Entry 6D7W (electron microscopy, 3.80 A resolution); this record covers chains B and D of the 4 polymer chains in the assembly.

# Chain B (and D)
Molecule: Mitochondrial calcium uniporter
Source organism: Aspergillus fischeri
Notes: chain D of this document is another copy of the same molecule, construct and numbering; everything in this record applies to it too
Reference sequence: A1CWT6 (A1CWT6_NEOFI); residues 75-488 here = UniProt positions 75-488
Sequence (416 residues; numbered 73 to 488; the number before each row is that of its first residue):
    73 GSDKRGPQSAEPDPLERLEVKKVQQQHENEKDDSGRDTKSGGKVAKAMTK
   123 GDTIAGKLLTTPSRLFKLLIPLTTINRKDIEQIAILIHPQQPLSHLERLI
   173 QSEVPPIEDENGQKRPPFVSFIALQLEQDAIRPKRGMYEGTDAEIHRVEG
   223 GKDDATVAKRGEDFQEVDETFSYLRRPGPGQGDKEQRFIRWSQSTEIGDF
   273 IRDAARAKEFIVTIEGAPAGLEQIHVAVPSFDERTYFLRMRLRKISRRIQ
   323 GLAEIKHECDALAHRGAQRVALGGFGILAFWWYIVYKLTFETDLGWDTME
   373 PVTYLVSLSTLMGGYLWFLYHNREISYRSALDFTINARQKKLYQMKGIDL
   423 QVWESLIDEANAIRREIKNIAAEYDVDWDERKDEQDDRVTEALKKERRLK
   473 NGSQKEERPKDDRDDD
Unresolved in the structure: 73-123, 201-258, 400-405, 462-488 (chain D: 73-123, 197-258, 397-403, 462-488)
Sequence notes: expression tag (73-74); conflict F190 (Ala in A1CWT6)
Swiss-Prot annotation at these positions:
  - motif: W368 to Y376 (Selectivity filter)
  - binding site (Ca(2+)): E372
  - mutagenesis: W368 (W368A: Abolished calcium channel activity), D369 (D369E: Increased calcium channel activity. Abolished inhibition by ruthenium red derivative Ru360; D369N: Slightly reduced calcium channel activity ...), E372 (E372Q/D: Abolished calcium channel activity), P373 (P373A: Abolished calcium channel activity)
Bound ions: Ca2+: E372 (shared with 1 residue of chain A)

# Chain B / chain D interface
Contacting residue pairs (49):
  Q197(B) with K129(D); L131(D)
  Q200(B) with Y308(D)
  I261(B) with L141(D), hydrophobic; Q154(D); A156(D), hydrophobic
  R262(B) with T146(D); E153(D); Q154(D); I155(D); A156(D), hydrogen bond (backbone-backbone)
  W263(B) with K139(D); A156(D), hydrophobic; L158(D), hydrophobic
  S264(B) with I155(D); A156(D), hydrogen bond (backbone-backbone); E175(D)
  Q265(B) with E175(D), hydrogen bond (backbone-side chain)
  S266(B) with L171(D); E175(D)
  D271(B) with L137(D); L158(D)
  R274(B) with S135(D); L137(D)
  D275(B) with K139(D), salt bridge
  R278(B) with P134(D)
  H336(B) with E396(D), salt bridge
  Q340(B) with L391(D); E396(D)
  A343(B) with Y387(D), hydrogen bond (backbone-side chain); L391(D), hydrophobic
  F347(B) with M384(D), hydrophobic; Y387(D), hydrophobic
  L350(B) with L380(D), hydrophobic; L383(D), hydrophobic; M384(D), hydrophobic
  A351(B) with M384(D), hydrophobic
  W353(B) with Y376(D), hydrogen bond; L380(D)
  W354(B) with L377(D); L380(D); S381(D)
  V357(B) with Y376(D), hydrophobic
  W368(B) with E372(D), hydrogen bond
  E372(B) with E372(D)
  T375(B) with Y376(D)
  A444(B) with R313(D)
  D449(B) with K316(D), salt bridge
  R453(B) with I420(D)
Interface residues without a listed pair, chain B (32 interface residues in all): R259, T267, F272, E287, T361
Interface residues without a listed pair, chain D (33 interface residues in all): R149, I157, P373, N394

# Summary
32 residues of chain B and 33 residues of chain D are in contact, with 6 hydrogen bonds and 3 salt bridges.
Polar contacts include D275(B)-K139(D), H336(B)-E396(D) and D449(B)-K316(D). Curated annotation (UniProt)
lists Ca2+-binding residue E372(B) and 4 mutagenesis sites on chain B.
Both chains are Mitochondrial calcium uniporter (Aspergillus fischeri). Entry 6D7W (Cryo-EM structure of the
mitochondrial calcium uniporter from N. fischeri at 3.8 Angstrom resolution) was determined by electron
microscopy, deposited together with 6D80.
